Entry 4GKJ (X-ray diffraction, 3.30 A resolution); this record covers chains A and T of the 23 polymer chains in the assembly.

== Chain A ==
Molecule: 16S rRNA
Organism: Thermus thermophilus
Sequence (1513 nucleotides; numbered 5 to 1521; 4 numbers in that range are skipped by the numbering (no residue carries them; nothing is unmodelled there); the number before each row is that of its first residue):
     5 UGGAGAGUUUGAUCCUGGCUCAGGGUGAACGCUGGCGGCGUGCCUAAGAC
    55 AUGCAAGUCGUGCGGGCCGCGGGGUUUUACUCCGUGGUCAGCGGCGGACG
   105 GGUGAGUAACGCGUGGGUGACCUACCCGGAAGAGGGGGACAACCCGGGGA
   155 AACUCGGGCUAAUCCCCCAUGUGGACCCGCCCCUUGGGGUGUGUCCAAAG
   205 GGCUUUGCCCGCUUCCGGAUGGGCCCGCGUCCCAUCAGCUAGUUGGUGGG
   255 GUAAUGGCCCACCAAGGCGACGACGGGUAGCCGGUCUGAGAGGAUGGCCG
   305 GCCACAGGGGCACUGAGACACGGGCCCCACUCCUACGGGAGGCAGCAGUU
   355 AGGAAUCUUCCGCAAUGGGCGCAAGCCUGACGGAGCGACGCCGCUUGGAG
   405 GAAGAAGCCCUUCGGGGUGUAAACUCCUGAACCCGGGACGAAACCCCCGA
   455 CGAGGGGACUGACGGUACCGGGGUAAUAGCGCCGGCCAACUCCGUGCCAG
   505 CAGCCGCGGUAAUACGGAGGGCGCGAGCGUUACCCGGAUUCACUGGGCGU
   555 AAAGGGCGUGUAGGCGGCCUGGGGCGUCCCAUGUGAAAGACCACGGCUCA
   605 ACCGUGGGGGAGCGUGGGAUACGCUCAGGCUAGACGGUGGGAGAGGGUGG
   655 UGGAAUUCCCGGAGUAGCGGUGAAAUGCGCAGAUACCGGGAGGAACGCCG
   705 AUGGCGAAGGCAGCCACCUGGUCCACCCGUGACGCUGAGGCGCGAAAGCG
   755 UGGGGAGCAAACCGGAUUAGAUACCCGGGUAGUCCACGCCCUAAACGAUG
   805 CGCGCUAGGUCUCUGGGUCUCCUGGGGGCCGAAGCUAACGCGUUAAGCGC
   855 GCCGCCUGGGGAGUACGGCCGCAAGGCUGAAACUCAAAGGAAUUGACGGG
   905 GGCCCGCACAAGCGGUGGAGCAUGUGGUUUAAUUCGAAGCAACGCGAAGA
   955 ACCUUACCAGGCCUUGACAUGCUAGGGAACCCGGGUGAAAGCCUGGGGUG
  1005 CCCCGCGAGGGGAGCCCUAGCACAGGUGCUGCAUGGCCGUCGUCAGCUCG
  1055 UGCCGUGAGGUGUUGGGUUAAGUCCCGCAACGAGCGCAACCCCCGCCGUU
  1105 AGUUGCCAGCGGUUCGGCCGGGCACUCUAACGGGACUGCCCGCGAAAGCG
  1155 GGAGGAAGGAGGGGACGACGUCUGGUCAGCAUGGCCCUUACGGCCUGGGC
  1205 GACACACGUGCUACAAUGCCCACUACAAAGCGAUGCCACCCGGCAACGGG
  1255 GAGCUAAUCGCAAAAAGGUGGGCCCAGUUCGGAUUGGGGUCUGCAACCCG
  1305 ACCCCAUGAAGCCGGAAUCGCUAGUAAUCGCGGAUCAGCCAUGCCGCGGU
  1355 GAAUACGUUCCCGGGCCUUGUACACACCGCCCGUCACGCCAUGGGAGCGG
  1405 GCUCUACCCGAAGUCGCCGGGAGCCUACGGGCAGGCGCCGAGGGUAGGGC
  1455 CCGUGACUGGGGCGAAGUCGUAACAAGGUAGCUGUACCGGAAGGUGCGGC
  1505 UGGAUCA
  1516 CUUUCU
Construct notes: insertion (1005, 1013, 1225-1226); conflict U1517 (C1508 in 48256), U1519 (C1510 in 48256)
Bound ions: Mg2+ site 1 near U12 (its only coordinating residue here); Mg2+ site 2 near G21 (its only coordinating residue here); Mg2+ site 3 near C48 (its only coordinating residue here); Mg2+ site 4 near A53 (its only coordinating residue here); Mg2+ site 5: A109, G110, G284; Mg2+ site 6 near G115 (its only coordinating residue here); Mg2+ site 7 near G133 (its only coordinating residue here); Mg2+ site 8 near G152 (its only coordinating residue here); Mg2+ site 9 near A201 (its only coordinating residue here); Mg2+ site 10 near G246 (its only coordinating residue here); Mg2+ site 11 near G252 (its only coordinating residue here); Mg2+ site 12: G255, U256; 54 more Mg2+ sites not listed
Residues lining bound ligands: paromomycin (PAR): G1387, U1388, C1389, A1390, C1391, C1467, G1468, A1469, A1470, G1471, U1472, C1473

== Chain T ==
Protein: 30S ribosomal protein S20
Organism: Thermus thermophilus
UniProt: P80380 (RS20_THET8); numbering as in UniProt (aligned over 8-106)
Sequence (99 residues; each row starts with the number of its first residue):
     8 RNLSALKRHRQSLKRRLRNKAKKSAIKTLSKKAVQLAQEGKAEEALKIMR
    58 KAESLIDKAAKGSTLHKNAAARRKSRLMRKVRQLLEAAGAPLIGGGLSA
Construct notes: conflict Val41 (Ile in P80380)

== Interface between chain A and chain T ==
Contacting residue pairs (94):
  G95(A) - Arg17(T)  salt bridge to the phosphate
  C96(A) - Lys14(T)  phosphate contact
  C96(A) - Arg17(T)  salt bridge to the phosphate
  G97(A) - Lys14(T)  hydrogen bond to the base
  G97(A) - Gln18(T)  hydrogen bond to the phosphate
  G97(A) - Lys21(T)  phosphate contact
  G98(A) - Gln18(T)  phosphate contact
  G98(A) - Arg22(T)  salt bridge to the phosphate
  C99(A) - Arg15(T)  base contact
  G100(A) - Arg15(T)  hydrogen bond to the base
  G101(A) - Arg15(T)  base contact
  C125(A) - Asn75(T)  phosphate contact
  C126(A) - Lys74(T)  hydrogen bond to the phosphate
  C126(A) - Asn75(T)  hydrogen bond to the phosphate
  U127(A) - Lys74(T)  salt bridge to the phosphate
  C169(A) - Arg25(T)  sugar contact
  C170(A) - Lys29(T)  salt bridge to the phosphate
  C171(A) - Lys65(T)  salt bridge to the phosphate
  C172(A) - Lys58(T)  salt bridge to the phosphate
  C172(A) - Lys65(T)  salt bridge to the phosphate
  G178(A) - Asp64(T)  base contact
  A179(A) - Glu60(T)  base contact
  A179(A) - Ala78(T)  phosphate contact
  A179(A) - Lys81(T)  hydrogen bond to the sugar
  C180(A) - Ala78(T)  sugar contact
  C180(A) - Lys81(T)  sugar contact
  C180(A) - Ser82(T)  hydrogen bond to the phosphate
  C180(A) - Met85(T)  hydrogen bond to the sugar
  C181(A) - Ser82(T)  hydrogen bond to the phosphate
  C181(A) - Met85(T)  sugar contact
  C181(A) - Arg89(T)  hydrogen bond to the sugar
  C181(A) - Leu104(T)  sugar contact
  C181(A) - Ser105(T)  hydrogen bond to the base
  C182(A) - Arg86(T)  salt bridge to the phosphate
  C182(A) - Arg89(T)  hydrogen bond to the sugar
  C182(A) - Ser105(T)  base contact
  C182(A) - Ala106(T)  sugar contact
  U196(A) - Ser105(T)  hydrogen bond to the base
  U196(A) - Ala106(T)  base contact
  G197(A) - Gly101(T)  hydrogen bond to the sugar
  G197(A) - Gly102(T)  hydrogen bond to the sugar
  G197(A) - Gly103(T)  hydrogen bond to the base
  G197(A) - Leu104(T)  hydrogen bond to the sugar
  G197(A) - Ser105(T)  base contact
  U198(A) - Arg57(T)  sugar contact
  U198(A) - Glu60(T)  hydrogen bond to the sugar
  U198(A) - Gly102(T)  sugar contact
  U198(A) - Gly103(T)  sugar contact
  C199(A) - Glu60(T)  hydrogen bond to the sugar
  C199(A) - Ser61(T)  hydrogen bond to the phosphate
  C199(A) - Asp64(T)  hydrogen bond to the sugar
  C200(A) - Ser61(T)  hydrogen bond to the phosphate
  C200(A) - Asp64(T)  sugar contact
  C200(A) - Lys65(T)  salt bridge to the phosphate
  C200(A) - Lys68(T)  hydrogen bond to the sugar
  A201(A) - Lys65(T)  phosphate contact
  A201(A) - Lys68(T)  sugar contact
  U218(A) - Lys68(T)  sugar contact
  G253(A) - Lys87(T)  phosphate contact
  G254(A) - Arg83(T)  salt bridge to the phosphate
  G254(A) - Lys87(T)  salt bridge to the phosphate
  G255(A) - Arg83(T)  salt bridge to the phosphate
  U256(A) - Arg79(T)  salt bridge to the phosphate
  U256(A) - Arg83(T)  base contact
  A257(A) - Lys74(T)  sugar contact
  A257(A) - Asn75(T)  hydrogen bond to the sugar
  A258(A) - Asn75(T)  phosphate contact
  A258(A) - Arg79(T)  salt bridge to the phosphate
  C317(A) - Arg23(T)  sugar contact
  U318(A) - Ser19(T)  sugar contact
  U318(A) - Arg22(T)  phosphate contact
  U318(A) - Arg23(T)  phosphate contact
  U318(A) - Asn26(T)  hydrogen bond to the phosphate
  G319(A) - Arg22(T)  salt bridge to the phosphate
  G319(A) - Asn26(T)  hydrogen bond to the phosphate
  G319(A) - Ser70(T)  hydrogen bond to the phosphate
  A320(A) - Ser70(T)  phosphate contact
  G327(A) - Leu10(T)  phosphate contact
  G327(A) - His16(T)  sugar contact
  G328(A) - His16(T)  hydrogen bond to the sugar
  U1418(A) - Arg23(T)  salt bridge to the phosphate
  G1420(A) - Lys34(T)  salt bridge to the phosphate
  C1421(A) - Lys38(T)  salt bridge to the phosphate
  G1433(A) - Leu36(T)  sugar contact
  G1433(A) - Lys39(T)  hydrogen bond to the phosphate
  G1434(A) - Thr35(T)  hydrogen bond to the phosphate
  G1434(A) - Leu36(T)  sugar contact
  G1434(A) - Lys39(T)  salt bridge to the phosphate
  G1435(A) - Ala28(T)  sugar contact
  G1435(A) - Ser31(T)  phosphate contact
  G1435(A) - Thr35(T)  hydrogen bond to the phosphate
  C1436(A) - Lys27(T)  phosphate contact
  C1436(A) - Ser31(T)  hydrogen bond to the phosphate
  A1437(A) - Lys27(T)  salt bridge to the phosphate
Also at the interface, not in a pair above, chain A (53 interface residues in all): G61, C157, C168, U217, A344, G345, C1419
Also at the interface, not in a pair above, chain T (52 interface residues in all): Arg8, Asn9, Ala12, Leu24, Ala32, Ala76

== Summary ==
Chain A and chain T form an interface of 53 and 52 residues respectively; the contacts include 32 hydrogen
bonds and 21 salt bridges. Among the polar pairs are G97(A)-Lys14(T), G100(A)-Arg15(T) and C181(A)-Ser105(T).
Chain A binds paromomycin. A109(A), G110(A) and G284(A) coordinate Mg2+ site 5.
Chain A is 16S rRNA and chain T is 30S ribosomal protein S20, both from Thermus thermophilus; the structure,
Structure of the Thermus thermophilus 30S ribosomal subunit complexed with a human mitochondrial anticodon
stem loop ..., was determined by X-ray diffraction (same publication as 4GKK).
